Entry 6DIC (X-ray diffraction, 1.99 A resolution); this record covers chains T and A of the 4 polymer chains in the assembly.

== Chain T ==
Molecule: 16-nt DNA strand
Sequence (16 nucleotides; numbered 1 to 16; the number before each row is that of its first residue):
     1 CCGACCGCGCATCAGC

== Chain A ==
Protein: DNA polymerase beta
Organism: Homo sapiens
Notes: EC 2.7.7.7, 4.2.99.-
Reference sequence: P06746 (DPOLB_HUMAN); residues 10-335 here = UniProt positions 10-335
Amino-acid sequence (335 residues; each row starts with the number of its first residue):
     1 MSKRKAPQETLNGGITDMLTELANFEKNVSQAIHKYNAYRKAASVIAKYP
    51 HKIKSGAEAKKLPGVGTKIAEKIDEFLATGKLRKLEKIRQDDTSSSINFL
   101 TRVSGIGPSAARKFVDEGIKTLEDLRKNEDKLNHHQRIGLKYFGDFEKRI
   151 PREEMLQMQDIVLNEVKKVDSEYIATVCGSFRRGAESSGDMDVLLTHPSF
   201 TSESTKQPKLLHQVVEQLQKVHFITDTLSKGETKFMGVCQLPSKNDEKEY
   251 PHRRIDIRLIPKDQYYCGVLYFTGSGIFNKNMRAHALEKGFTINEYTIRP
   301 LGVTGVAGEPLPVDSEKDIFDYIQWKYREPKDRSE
Unresolved in the structure: 1-9
Sequence notes: engineered mutation Gly276 (Asp in P06746)
Metal / ion sites: Na+ site 1: Lys60, Leu62, Val65 (shared with 1 residue of chain D); Na+ site 2: Thr101, Val103, Ile106 (shared with 1 residue of chain P); Na+ site 3 near Arg126 (its only coordinating residue here); Ca2+ site 1 near Asp145 (its only coordinating residue here); Ca2+ site 2: Asp190, Asp192, Asp256 (together with GKS) (shared with 1 residue of chain P); Ca2+ site 3: Asp190, Asp192 (together with GKS); Na+ site 4 near Glu249 (its only coordinating residue here)
Small-molecule neighbours: GKS (1-[2-amino-5-(formylamino)-6-oxo-1,6-dihydropyrimidin-4-yl]-2,5-anhydro-1,3-dideoxy-6-O-[(R)-hydroxy{[(R)-hydroxy(phosphonooxy)phosphoryl]oxy}phosphoryl]-D-ribo-hexitol): Arg40, Arg149, Gly179, Ser180, Arg183, Ser188, Gly189, Asp190, Asp192, Tyr271, Phe272, Thr273, Gly274, Ser275, Gly276, Ile277, Asn279, Arg283
Swiss-Prot annotation at these positions:
  - region: Arg183 to Asp192 (DNA-binding)
  - active site: Lys72 (Nucleophile)
  - binding site (K(+)): Lys60, Leu62, Val65, Thr101, Val103, Ile106
  - binding site (Na(+)): Lys60, Leu62, Val65, Thr101, Val103, Ile106
  - binding site (dATP): Arg149, Ser180, Arg183, Gly189, Asp190
  - binding site (dCTP): Arg149, Ser180, Arg183, Gly189, Asp190
  - binding site (dGTP): Arg149, Ser180, Arg183, Gly189, Asp190, Asp192
  - binding site (dTTP): Arg149, Ser180, Arg183, Gly189, Asp190
  - binding site (Mg(2+)): Asp190, Asp192, Asp256
  - modified residue: Lys72 (N6-acetyllysine), Arg83 (Omega-N-methylarginine), Arg152 (Omega-N-methylarginine)
  - cross-link (Glycyl lysine isopeptide (Lys-Gly)): Lys41 (interchain with G-Cter in ubiquitin), Lys61 (interchain with G-Cter in ubiquitin), Lys81 (interchain with G-Cter in ubiquitin)
  - natural variant: Leu22 (L22P: Found in a gastric cancer sample; uncertain significance), Tyr39 (Y39C: Found in a gastric cancer sample; uncertain significance), Gly118 (G118V: Decreased DNA-directed DNA polymerase activity), Arg137 (R137Q: Decreased function in base-excision repair), Arg149 (R149I: Decreased DNA-directed DNA polymerase activity), Asp160 (D160N: Found in a gastric cancer sample; uncertain significance), Cys239 (C239R: Found in a gastric cancer sample; uncertain significance), Lys289 (K289M: Found in a colon cancer sample; uncertain significance), Asn294 (N294D: Found in a gastric cancer sample; uncertain significance), Glu295 (E295K: Found in a gastric cancer sample; uncertain significance)
  - mutagenesis: Phe25 (F25W: No effect on 5'-dRP lyase activity. Decreased ssDNA binding), His34 (H34G: Decreased 5'-dRP lyase activity. Decreased ssDNA binding), Lys35 (K35A: Decreased 5'-dRP lyase activity. Decreased ssDNA binding. Loss of 5'-dRP lyase activity; when associated with A-68 and A-72. Decreased ssDNA binding; when associated with A-68 and A-72 ...), Tyr39 (Y39F: No effect on 5'-dRP lyase activity; Y39Q: Abolishes DNA polymerase and 5'-dRP lyase activity), Lys41 (K41R: Abolishes ubiquitination; when associated with R-61 and R-81), Lys60 (K60A: Decreased 5'-dRP lyase activity. Decreased ssDNA binding), Lys61 (K61R: Abolishes ubiquitination; when associated with R-41 and R-81), Lys68 (K68A: No effect on 5'-dRP lyase activity. Decreased ssDNA binding. Loss of 5'-dRP lyase activity; when associated with A-35 and A-72. Decreased ssDNA binding; when associated with A-35 and A-72 ...), Glu71 (E71Q: No effect on 5'-dRP lyase activity. No effect on structure shown by circular dichroism. No effect on ssDNA binding), Lys72 (K72A: Severely reduced 5'-dRP lyase activity. Does not affect ssDNA binding. Loss of 5'-dRP lyase activity; when associated with A-35 and A-68. Decreased ssDNA binding ...), Glu75 (E75A: Slightly decreased 5'-dRP lyase activity. Decreased ssDNA binding. No effect on structure shown by circular dichroism), Lys81 (K81R: Abolishes ubiquitination; when associated with R-41 and R-61), 5 further mutagenesis entries in UniProt
Reported in the primary citation:
  - mutagenesis - D276G: increased catalytic activity on Fapy dGTP insertion opposite dC
  - binding site for GKS: Arg40
  - mutagenesis - D276G: decreased catalytic activity on Fapy dGTP opposite dA

== Chain T / chain A interface ==
Pairs across the interface (26; chain T residue first):
  DC5(T) - His34(A)  stacking on the base
  DC6(T) - Lys280(A)  salt bridge to the phosphate
  DC6(T) - Arg283(A)  hydrogen bond to the base
  DC6(T) - Ala284(A)  sugar contact
  DC6(T) - Leu287(A)  phosphate contact
  DG7(T) - Tyr271(A)  base contact
  DG7(T) - Arg283(A)  hydrogen bond to the sugar
  DG7(T) - Leu287(A)  phosphate contact
  DG7(T) - Thr292(A)  hydrogen bond to the phosphate
  DG7(T) - Ile293(A)  sugar contact
  DG7(T) - Asn294(A)  phosphate contact
  DC8(T) - Asn294(A)  hydrogen bond to the phosphate
  DC8(T) - Glu295(A)  sugar contact
  DG9(T) - Thr233(A)  hydrogen bond to the phosphate
  DG9(T) - Lys234(A)  hydrogen bond to the base
  DG9(T) - Arg258(A)  sugar contact
  DG9(T) - Tyr296(A)  hydrogen bond to the phosphate
  DC10(T) - Ser229(A)  phosphate contact
  DC10(T) - Lys230(A)  phosphate contact
  DC10(T) - Gly231(A)  phosphate contact
  DC10(T) - Glu232(A)  hydrogen bond to the phosphate
  DC10(T) - Thr233(A)  hydrogen bond to the phosphate
  DC10(T) - Lys234(A)  hydrogen bond to the phosphate
  DA11(T) - Ser229(A)  phosphate contact
  DA11(T) - Lys230(A)  hydrogen bond to the phosphate
  DT12(T) - Asn133(A)  phosphate contact
Interface residues without a listed pair, chain A (22 interface residues in all): Asn37, Arg40, Arg299

== Summary ==
8 residues of chain T face 22 of chain A across their interface; the contacts include 11 hydrogen bonds, 1
salt bridge and 1 aromatic stacking contact. Polar contacts include DC6(T)-Arg283(A), DG9(T)-Lys234(A) and
DG7(T)-Arg283(A). From the paper: a binding site for GKS at Arg40(A); D276G of chain A increases catalytic
activity on Fapy dGTP insertion opposite dC.
Here chain T is a 16-nt DNA strand and chain A is DNA polymerase beta (Homo sapiens). Entry 6DIC (D276G DNA
polymerase beta substrate complex with templating cytosine and incoming Fapy-dGTP analog) was determined by
X-ray diffraction together with 6DIA, 6MR7 and 6MR8 from the same study.
